Entry 8WLH (electron microscopy, 3.70 A resolution); this record covers chains V and a of the 43 polymer chains in the assembly.

# Chain V (and a)
Molecule: Flagellar basal-body rod protein FlgC
Organism: Salmonella enterica subsp. enterica serovar Typhimurium str. LT2
Notes: chain a of this document is another copy of the same molecule, construct and numbering; everything in this record applies to it too
UniProt: P0A1I7 (FLGC_SALTY); numbering as in UniProt (aligned over 1-134)
Sequence (134 residues; row label = number of the first residue in the row):
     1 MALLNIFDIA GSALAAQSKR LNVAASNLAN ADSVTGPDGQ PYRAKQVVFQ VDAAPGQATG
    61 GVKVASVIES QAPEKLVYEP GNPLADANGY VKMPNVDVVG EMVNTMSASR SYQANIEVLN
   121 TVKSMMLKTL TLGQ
Disordered / not traced: 1

# How chain V and chain a interact
Contacting residue pairs (52):
  Leu21(V) with Val122(a), hydrophobic; Met125(a), hydrophobic
  Asn22(V) with Asn5(a); Ile9(a); Thr59(a)
  Val23(V) with Thr59(a)
  Ala25(V) with Ile6(a), hydrophobic
  Ser26(V) with Ala58(a); Thr59(a); Gly60(a), hydrogen bond (side chain-backbone)
  Leu28(V) with Ala114(a), hydrophobic; Asn115(a); Val118(a), hydrophobic
  Ala29(V) with Ala13(a), hydrophobic; Val62(a); Asn115(a)
  Asn30(V) with Val51(a); Gly60(a); Gly61(a); Val62(a)
  Asp32(V) with Phe49(a); Ser107(a), hydrogen bond; Ser111(a)
  Ser33(V) with Phe49(a)
  Val34(V) with Phe49(a)
  Thr35(V) with Val48(a); Phe49(a), hydrogen bond (backbone-backbone); Gln50(a); Val51(a), hydrogen bond (backbone-backbone)
  Gly36(V) with Val51(a)
  Pro37(V) with Val51(a); Ala53(a), hydrophobic
  Lys45(V) with Gln57(a), hydrogen bond (side chain-backbone); Ala58(a)
  Val67(V) with Ala58(a), hydrophobic
  Pro83(V) with Ile68(a), hydrophobic
  Met102(V) with Ala114(a); Glu117(a)
  Thr105(V) with Thr121(a)
  Ser109(V) with Thr121(a); Met125(a)
  Tyr112(V) with Met125(a), hydrophobic; Thr129(a), hydrogen bond
  Gln113(V) with Ser124(a); Met125(a)
  Ile116(V) with Lys128(a); Thr129(a)
  Glu117(V) with Lys128(a)
  Leu119(V) with Leu132(a), hydrophobic
  Asn120(V) with Thr131(a); Leu132(a)
  Lys123(V) with Gly133(a), hydrogen bond (side chain-backbone)
Other interface residues (no listed pair), chain V (31 interface residues in all): Leu14, Tyr42, Asn82, Leu84
Other interface residues (no listed pair), chain a (33 interface residues in all): Gln17, Gln46

# In short
Chain V and chain a form an interface of 31 and 33 residues respectively; the contacts include 7 hydrogen
bonds. Among the polar pairs are Ser26(V)-Gly60(a), Asp32(V)-Ser107(a) and Lys45(V)-Gln57(a).
Chain V and chain a are both Flagellar basal-body rod protein FlgC (Salmonella enterica subsp. enterica
serovar Typhimurium str. LT2); the structure, Cryo-EM structure of the proximal rod-export apparatus and FlgF
within the motor-hook complex in the CCW ..., was determined by electron microscopy, deposited together with
8WHT, 8WIW, 8WK3, 8WK4, 8WKI, 8WKK and 11 further entries.
